PDB entry 4QZX | X-ray diffraction, 2.60 A resolution | chains Q and R of the 28 polymer chains in the assembly

[Chain Q]
Protein: Proteasome subunit alpha type-4
Organism: Saccharomyces cerevisiae
Notes: EC 3.4.25.1
UniProtKB: P40303 (PSA4_YEAST); residues -1 to 252 here correspond to UniProt positions 1-254 (UniProt number = residue number + 2)
Amino-acid sequence (254 residues; numbered -1 to 252; the number before each row is that of its first residue; numbers below 1 keep their minus sign (Met-1 is residue -1)):
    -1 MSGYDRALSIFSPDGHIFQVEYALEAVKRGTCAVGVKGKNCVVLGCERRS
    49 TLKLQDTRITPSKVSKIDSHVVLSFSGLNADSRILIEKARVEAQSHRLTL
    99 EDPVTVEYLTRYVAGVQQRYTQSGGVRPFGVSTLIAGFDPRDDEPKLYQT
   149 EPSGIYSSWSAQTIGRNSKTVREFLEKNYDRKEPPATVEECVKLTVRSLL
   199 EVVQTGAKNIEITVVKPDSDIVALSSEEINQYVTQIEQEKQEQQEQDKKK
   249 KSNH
Unresolved in the structure: -1 to 0, 241-252
Swiss-Prot annotation at these positions:
  - modified residue: Thr58 (Phosphothreonine)

[Chain R]
Protein: Proteasome subunit alpha type-5
Organism: Saccharomyces cerevisiae
Notes: EC 3.4.25.1
UniProtKB: P32379 (PSA5_YEAST); residues -7 to 252 here correspond to UniProt positions 1-260 (UniProt number = residue number + 8)
Amino-acid sequence (260 residues; numbered -7 to 252; the number before each row is that of its first residue; numbers below 1 keep their minus sign (Met-7 is residue -7)):
    -7 MFLTRSEYDRGVSTFSPEGRLFQVEYSLEAIKLGSTAIGIATKEGVVLGV
    43 EKRATSPLLESDSIEKIVEIDRHIGCAMSGLTADARSMIEHARTAAVTHN
    93 LYYDEDINVESLTQSVCDLALRFGEGASGEERLMSRPFGVALLIAGHDAD
   143 DGYQLFHAEPSGTFYRYNAKAIGSGSEGAQAELLNEWHSSLTLKEAELLV
   193 LKILKQVMEEKLDENNAQLSCITKQDGFKIYDNEKTAELIKELKEKEAAE
   243 SPEEADVEMS
Unresolved in the structure: -7 to 0, 118-124, 243-252

[How chain Q and chain R interact]
Contacting residue pairs (64; chain Q residue first):
  Asp3(Q) - Glu117(R)
  Arg4(Q) - Asp1(R)  salt bridge
  Arg4(Q) - Glu117(R)
  Ala5(Q) - Val4(R)  hydrophobic
  Ala5(Q) - Glu117(R)  hydrogen bond (backbone-side chain)
  Ala5(Q) - Ser127(R)
  Ser7(Q) - Ser127(R)
  Ser7(Q) - Arg128(R)
  Ile8(Q) - Asp1(R)
  Ile8(Q) - Gln15(R)
  Phe9(Q) - Gln15(R)
  Phe9(Q) - Tyr18(R)  hydrophobic
  Phe9(Q) - Ser19(R)
  Phe9(Q) - Ala22(R)  hydrophobic
  Phe9(Q) - Leu73(R)  hydrophobic
  Phe9(Q) - Arg128(R)
  Phe9(Q) - Pro129(R)
  Phe9(Q) - Gly131(R)
  Ser10(Q) - Tyr18(R)
  Pro11(Q) - Tyr18(R)  hydrophobic
  Pro11(Q) - Glu21(R)
  Asp12(Q) - Glu21(R)
  Gly13(Q) - Tyr18(R)
  Gly13(Q) - Glu21(R)
  Gly13(Q) - Ala22(R)
  His14(Q) - Leu25(R)
  Ile15(Q) - Leu73(R)  hydrophobic
  Ile15(Q) - Arg128(R)
  Lys35(Q) - Glu52(R)  salt bridge
  Gln116(Q) - Ala75(R)
  Gln116(Q) - Asp76(R)
  Thr119(Q) - Arg128(R)  hydrogen bond (backbone-side chain)
  Gln120(Q) - Met126(R)
  Gln120(Q) - Ser127(R)  hydrogen bond (backbone-backbone)
  Gln120(Q) - Arg128(R)
  Gln120(Q) - Phe130(R)
  Ser121(Q) - Ser127(R)
  Gly122(Q) - Ser127(R)
  Ser151(Q) - Ala75(R)
  Gly152(Q) - Ala75(R)
  Ile153(Q) - Thr74(R)
  Ile153(Q) - Ala75(R)
  Ser155(Q) - Leu51(R)
  Ser155(Q) - Ser55(R)
  Ser156(Q) - Leu51(R)
  Ser156(Q) - Glu52(R)  hydrogen bond (backbone-backbone)
  Ser156(Q) - Ser55(R)  hydrogen bond (backbone-side chain)
  Trp157(Q) - Thr47(R)
  Trp157(Q) - Ser48(R)
  Trp157(Q) - Leu50(R)
  Trp157(Q) - Leu51(R)
  Trp157(Q) - Glu52(R)
  Ser158(Q) - Leu50(R)  hydrogen bond (backbone-backbone)
  Ser158(Q) - Glu52(R)  hydrogen bond
  Ala159(Q) - Leu50(R)
  Leu173(Q) - Leu50(R)  hydrophobic
  Glu174(Q) - Ser48(R)  hydrogen bond
  Glu174(Q) - Pro49(R)
  Glu174(Q) - Leu50(R)
  Tyr177(Q) - Leu50(R)  hydrophobic
  Arg179(Q) - Pro49(R)  hydrogen bond (side chain-backbone)
  Arg179(Q) - Leu50(R)
  Arg179(Q) - Leu51(R)  hydrogen bond (side chain-backbone)
  Arg179(Q) - Glu52(R)
Also at the interface, not in a pair above, chain Q (31 interface residues in all): Arg170
Also at the interface, not in a pair above, chain R (28 interface residues in all): Ser53, Ser79

[In short]
The interface between chain Q and chain R involves 31 residues on one side and 28 on the other; the contacts
include 10 hydrogen bonds and 2 salt bridges. Polar pairs include Arg4(Q)-Asp1(R), Lys35(Q)-Glu52(R) and
Ala5(Q)-Glu117(R).
Chain Q is Proteasome subunit alpha type-4 and chain R is Proteasome subunit alpha type-5, both from
Saccharomyces cerevisiae; the structure, yCP beta5-C63F mutant in complex with the epoxyketone inhibitor ONX
0914, was determined by X-ray diffraction together with 4QUX, 4QUY, 4QV0, 4QV1, 4QV3, 4QV4 and 42 further
entries from the same study.
